PDB entry 3KXF | X-ray diffraction, 3.10 A resolution | chains E and Q of the 5 polymer chains in the assembly

[Chain E]
Name: SB27 T cell receptor beta chain
Source organism: Homo sapiens
Chain sequence (241 residues; row label = number of the first residue in the row):
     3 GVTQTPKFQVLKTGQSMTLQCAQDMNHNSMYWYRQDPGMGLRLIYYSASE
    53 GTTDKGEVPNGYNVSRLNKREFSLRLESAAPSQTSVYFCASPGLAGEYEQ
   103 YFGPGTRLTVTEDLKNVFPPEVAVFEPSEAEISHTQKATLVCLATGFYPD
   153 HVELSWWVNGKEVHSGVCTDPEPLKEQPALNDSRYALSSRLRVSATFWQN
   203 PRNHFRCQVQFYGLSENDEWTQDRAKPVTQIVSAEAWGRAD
Disulfides: C23-C91, C144-C209

[Chain Q]
Name: peptide from Trans-activator protein BZLF1
UniProt: P03206 (BZLF1_EBVB9); residues 1-13 here correspond to UniProt positions 52-64 (UniProt number = residue number + 51)
Chain sequence (13 residues; row label = number of the first residue in the row):
     1 LPEPLPQGQLTAY

[Interface between chain E and chain Q]
Contacting residue pairs - 13 pairs, chain E then chain Q:
  M27(E) - Q9(Q)
  N28(E) - Q9(Q)  hydrogen bond
  H29(E) - Q7(Q)
  H29(E) - G8(Q)
  H29(E) - Q9(Q)  hydrogen bond (side chain-backbone)
  N30(E) - L5(Q)
  N30(E) - P6(Q)  hydrogen bond (side chain-backbone)
  N30(E) - Q7(Q)  hydrogen bond (backbone-backbone)
  N30(E) - G8(Q)  hydrogen bond (backbone-backbone)
  S31(E) - Q7(Q)  hydrogen bond (backbone-backbone)
  Y33(E) - Q7(Q)  hydrogen bond
  P94(E) - Q7(Q)
  P94(E) - G8(Q)
Also at the interface, not in a pair above, chain E (8 interface residues in all): G95
Also at the interface, not in a pair above, chain Q (6 interface residues in all): L10

[In short]
8 residues of chain E face 6 of chain Q across their interface; the contacts include 7 hydrogen bonds. Polar
contacts include N28(E)-Q9(Q), H29(E)-Q9(Q) and N30(E)-P6(Q).
Here chain E is SB27 T cell receptor beta chain (Homo sapiens) and chain Q is peptide from Trans-activator
protein BZLF1. Entry 3KXF (Crystal Structure of SB27 TCR in complex with the 'restriction triad' mutant
HLA-B*3508-13mer) was determined by X-ray diffraction together with 3KWW from the same study.
